3VB5 - chains A and B of the 4 polymer chains in the assembly; structure by X-ray diffraction, 1.95 A resolution.

[Chain A (and B)]
Name: 3C-like proteinase
Source organism: SARS coronavirus
Notes: EC 3.4.22.-; chain B of this document is another copy of the same molecule, construct and numbering; everything in this record applies to it too
UniProt: P0C6U8 (R1A_CVHSA); residues 1-306 here correspond to UniProt positions 3241-3546 (UniProt number = residue number + 3240)
Amino-acid sequence (306 residues; each row starts with the number of its first residue):
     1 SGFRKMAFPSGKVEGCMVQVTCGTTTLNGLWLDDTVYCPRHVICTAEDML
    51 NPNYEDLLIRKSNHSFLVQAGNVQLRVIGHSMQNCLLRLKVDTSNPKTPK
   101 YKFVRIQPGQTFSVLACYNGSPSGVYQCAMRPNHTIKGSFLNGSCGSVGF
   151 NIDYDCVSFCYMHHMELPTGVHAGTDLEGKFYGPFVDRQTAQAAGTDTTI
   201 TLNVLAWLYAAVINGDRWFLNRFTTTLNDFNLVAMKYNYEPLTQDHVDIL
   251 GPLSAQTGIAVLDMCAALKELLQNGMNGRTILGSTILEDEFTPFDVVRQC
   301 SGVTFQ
Disordered / not traced: 302-306 (chain B: fully traced)
UniProt features mapped onto this chain:
  - active site (For 3CL-PRO activity): His-41, Cys-145
  - site: Gln-306 (Cleavage)

[How chain A and chain B interact]
Pairs across the interface (78):
  Ser-1(A) / Gly-138(B)
  Ser-1(A) / Ser-139(B)
  Ser-1(A) / Phe-140(B)  hydrogen bond (backbone-backbone)
  Ser-1(A) / Glu-166(B)  hydrogen bond
  Ser-1(A) / Gly-170(B)
  Ser-1(A) / His-172(B)
  Gly-2(A) / Gly-138(B)
  Gly-2(A) / Ser-139(B)  hydrogen bond (backbone-side chain)
  Phe-3(A) / Gly-138(B)
  Arg-4(A) / Lys-5(B)
  Arg-4(A) / Tyr-126(B)
  Arg-4(A) / Gln-127(B)
  Arg-4(A) / Cys-128(B)
  Arg-4(A) / Lys-137(B)  hydrogen bond (side chain-backbone)
  Arg-4(A) / Ser-139(B)
  Arg-4(A) / Glu-290(B)  salt bridge
  Lys-5(A) / Arg-4(B)
  Lys-5(A) / Tyr-126(B)
  Met-6(A) / Gly-124(B)
  Met-6(A) / Val-125(B)
  Met-6(A) / Tyr-126(B)  hydrophobic
  Met-6(A) / Ser-139(B)
  Ala-7(A) / Gly-124(B)
  Ala-7(A) / Val-125(B)  hydrogen bond (backbone-backbone)
  Phe-8(A) / Val-125(B)
  Pro-9(A) / Ser-10(B)
  Pro-9(A) / Glu-14(B)
  Pro-9(A) / Pro-122(B)
  Pro-9(A) / Ser-123(B)
  Pro-9(A) / Gly-124(B)
  Ser-10(A) / Pro-9(B)
  Ser-10(A) / Ser-10(B)  hydrogen bond (backbone-side chain)
  Ser-10(A) / Glu-14(B)  hydrogen bond (backbone-side chain)
  Gly-11(A) / Gly-11(B)
  Gly-11(A) / Glu-14(B)  hydrogen bond (backbone-side chain)
  Glu-14(A) / Pro-9(B)
  Glu-14(A) / Ser-10(B)  hydrogen bond (side chain-backbone)
  Glu-14(A) / Gly-11(B)  hydrogen bond (side chain-backbone)
  Ser-121(A) / Thr-304(B)
  Pro-122(A) / Pro-9(B)  hydrophobic
  Pro-122(A) / Thr-304(B)
  Pro-122(A) / Phe-305(B)  hydrogen bond (backbone-backbone)
  Ser-123(A) / Pro-9(B)
  Ser-123(A) / Arg-298(B)
  Ser-123(A) / Gly-302(B)
  Ser-123(A) / Val-303(B)  hydrogen bond (side chain-backbone)
  Ser-123(A) / Thr-304(B)
  Ser-123(A) / Phe-305(B)
  Gly-124(A) / Ala-7(B)
  Gly-124(A) / Pro-9(B)
  Val-125(A) / Met-6(B)
  Val-125(A) / Ala-7(B)  hydrogen bond (backbone-backbone)
  Val-125(A) / Phe-8(B)
  Val-125(A) / Val-125(B)  hydrophobic
  Tyr-126(A) / Arg-4(B)
  Tyr-126(A) / Lys-5(B)
  Tyr-126(A) / Met-6(B)  hydrophobic
  Gln-127(A) / Arg-4(B)  hydrogen bond (backbone-side chain)
  Cys-128(A) / Arg-4(B)
  Lys-137(A) / Arg-4(B)  hydrogen bond (backbone-side chain)
  Gly-138(A) / Ser-1(B)
  Gly-138(A) / Gly-2(B)
  Ser-139(A) / Ser-1(B)
  Ser-139(A) / Gly-2(B)
  Ser-139(A) / Arg-4(B)
  Ser-139(A) / Gln-299(B)  hydrogen bond
  Phe-140(A) / Ser-1(B)  hydrogen bond (backbone-backbone)
  Leu-141(A) / Gln-299(B)
  Glu-166(A) / Ser-1(B)  hydrogen bond (side chain-backbone)
  His-172(A) / Ser-1(B)
  Thr-285(A) / Thr-285(B)
  Thr-285(A) / Ile-286(B)
  Ile-286(A) / Thr-285(B)
  Glu-290(A) / Arg-4(B)  salt bridge
  Gln-299(A) / Ser-139(B)  hydrogen bond
  Gln-299(A) / Leu-141(B)
  Cys-300(A) / Leu-141(B)
  Ser-301(A) / Leu-141(B)
Also at the interface, not in a pair above, chain A (36 interface residues in all): Lys-12, Leu-115, Tyr-118
Also at the interface, not in a pair above, chain B (37 interface residues in all): Phe-3, Leu-115

[In short]
The interface between chain A and chain B involves 36 residues on one side and 37 on the other; the contacts
include 19 hydrogen bonds and 2 salt bridges. Polar contacts include Arg-4(A)/Glu-290(B), Ser-1(A)/Glu-166(B)
and Gly-2(A)/Ser-139(B).
Both chains are 3C-like proteinase (SARS coronavirus). Entry 3VB5 (Crystal structure of SARS-CoV 3C-like
protease with C4Z) was determined by X-ray diffraction together with 3VB3, 3VB4, 3VB6 and 3VB7 from the same
study.
